PDB entry 1FWJ | X-ray diffraction, 2.20 A resolution | chains A and C of the 3 polymer chains in the assembly

# Chain A
Molecule: Urease
Source organism: Klebsiella aerogenes
Notes: EC 3.5.1.5
Reference sequence: P18316 (URE3_KLEAE); residues 1-100 here = UniProt positions 1-100
Sequence (100 residues; each row starts with the number of its first residue):
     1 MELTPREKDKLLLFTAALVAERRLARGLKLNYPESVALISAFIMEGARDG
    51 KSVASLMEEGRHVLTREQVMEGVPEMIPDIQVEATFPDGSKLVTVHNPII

# Chain C
Molecule: Urease
Source organism: Klebsiella aerogenes
Notes: EC 3.5.1.5
Reference sequence: P18314 (URE1_KLEAE); residues 1-567 here = UniProt positions 1-567
Sequence (567 residues; each row starts with the number of its first residue):
     1 MSNISRQAYADMFGPTVGDKVRLADTELWIEVEDDLTTYGEEVKFGGGKV
    51 IRDGMGQGQMLAADCVDLVLTNALIVDHWGIVKADIGVKDGRIFAIGKAG
   101 NPDIQPNVTIPIGAATEVIAAEGKIVTAGGIDTHIHWICPQQAEEALVSG
   151 VTTMVGGGTGPAAGTHATTCTPGPWYISRMLQAADSLPVNIGLLGKGNVS
   201 QPDALREQVAAGVIGLKIHEDWGATPAAIDCALTVADEMDIQVALHSDTL
   251 NESGFVEDTLAAIGGRTIHTFHTEGAGGGHAPDIITACAHPNILPSSTNP
   301 TLPYTLNTIDEHLDMLMVCHHLDPDIAEDVAFAESRIRRETIAAEDVLHD
   351 LGAFSLTSSDSQAMGRVGEVILRTWQVAHRMKVQRGALAEETGDNDNFRV
   401 KRYIAKYTINPALTHGIAHEVGSIEVGKLADLVVWSPAFFGVKPATVIKG
   451 GMIAIAPMGDINASIPTPQPVHYRPMFGALGSARHHCRLTFLSQAAAANG
   501 VAERLNLRSAIAVVKGCRTVQKADMVHNSLQPNITVDAQTYEVRVDGELI
   551 TSEPADVLPMAQRYFLF
Not modelled in the structure: 1
Construct notes: modified residue (217)
Modified / non-standard residues: Lys217 (lysine nz-carboxylic acid; KCX)
Curated features (UniProtKB/Swiss-Prot):
  - active site: His320 (Proton donor)
  - binding site (Ni(2+)): His134, His136, Lys217, His246, His272, Asp360
  - binding site (substrate): His219
  - modified residue: Lys217 (N6-carboxylysine)
  - mutagenesis: His134 (H134A: Abrogates activity and reduces binding to nickel ions), His136 (H136A: Abrogates activity and reduces binding to nickel ions), Lys217 (K217A/C/E: Reduces activity 8000-fold and abrogates binding to nickel ions), His219 (H219A: Reduces activity 500-fold and increases KM 1000-fold. Resistant to inactivation by diethylpyrocarbonate and iodoacetamide; H219N/Q: Increases KM 100-fold; optimum pH is 6), Asp221 (D221A: Reduces activity 1000-fold and increases KM 10-fold; D221N: Reduces activity 50-fold), His246 (H246A: Abrogates activity and reduces binding to nickel ions), His312 (H312A: Enhances thermal stability above 50 degrees Celsius), Cys319 (C319A: Reduces activity 2-fold, but increases KM only 1.7-fold; optimum pH is 6.7. Reduces binding of nickel ions. Resistant to inactivation by iodoacetamide ...), His320 (H320A: Reduces activity 100000-fold, but increases KM only 3-fold; optimum pH is 6.75. Resistant to inactivation by diethylpyrocarbonate and iodoacetamide ...), Arg336 (R336Q: Reduces activity 10000-fold, but has no effect on KM)
Ion coordination: Ni2+ site 1: His134, His136, Lys217, Asp360; Ni2+ site 2: Lys217, His246, His272

# How chain A and chain C interact
Pairs across the interface (38; chain A residue first):
  Arg6(A) - Asn462(C)
  Asp9(A) - Pro470(C)
  Asp9(A) - His472(C)  salt bridge
  Asp9(A) - Arg474(C)  salt bridge
  Lys10(A) - Asp460(C)  salt bridge
  Lys10(A) - Gln469(C)
  Leu12(A) - His472(C)
  Leu13(A) - Gln469(C)
  Val19(A) - Phe567(C)  hydrophobic
  Arg23(A) - Leu566(C)  hydrogen bond (side chain-backbone)
  Arg23(A) - Phe567(C)
  Asn31(A) - Gln562(C)  hydrogen bond (side chain-backbone)
  Asn31(A) - Arg563(C)
  Asn31(A) - Phe565(C)  hydrogen bond (side chain-backbone)
  Tyr32(A) - Phe439(C)
  Tyr32(A) - Arg563(C)  hydrogen bond (backbone-backbone)
  Pro33(A) - Arg563(C)
  Pro33(A) - Tyr564(C)
  Pro33(A) - Phe565(C)
  Pro33(A) - Leu566(C)
  Glu34(A) - Leu566(C)
  Val36(A) - Gln469(C)
  Ser40(A) - Gln469(C)
  Met70(A) - Gln562(C)
  Glu71(A) - Arg563(C)  hydrogen bond (backbone-side chain)
  Met76(A) - Phe439(C)  hydrophobic
  Met76(A) - Tyr564(C)  hydrophobic
  Gln81(A) - Ile465(C)
  Gln81(A) - Thr467(C)  hydrogen bond
  Gln81(A) - Pro468(C)
  Gln81(A) - Gln469(C)  hydrogen bond (backbone-backbone)
  Val82(A) - Gln469(C)
  Glu83(A) - Asp460(C)
  Glu83(A) - Ala463(C)
  Glu83(A) - Ser464(C)  hydrogen bond
  Leu92(A) - Ser464(C)
  Leu92(A) - Ile465(C)  hydrophobic
  Leu92(A) - Pro468(C)  hydrophobic
Interface residues without a listed pair, chain A (23 interface residues in all): Ala16, Val73, Ser90
Interface residues without a listed pair, chain C (19 interface residues in all): Ala438

# Summary
The interface between chain A and chain C involves 23 residues on one side and 19 on the other; the contacts
include 8 hydrogen bonds and 3 salt bridges. Polar pairs include Asp9(A)-His472(C), Asp9(A)-Arg474(C) and
Lys10(A)-Asp460(C).
Chain A is Urease and chain C is Urease, both from Klebsiella aerogenes; the structure, Klebsiella aerogenes
urease, native, was determined by X-ray diffraction, deposited together with 1FWA, 1FWB, 1FWC, 1FWD, 1FWE,
1FWF, 1FWG and 1FWH.
